Entry 7YPA (electron microscopy, 3.05 A resolution); this record covers chains D and E of the 9 polymer chains in the assembly.

[Chain D]
Protein: DNA-directed RNA polymerase subunit beta'
From: Escherichia coli K-12
Notes: EC 2.7.7.6
UniProt: P0A8T7 (RPOC_ECOLI); residue numbers follow UniProt; this construct covers 1-1407
Amino-acid sequence (1416 residues; row label = number of the first residue in the row):
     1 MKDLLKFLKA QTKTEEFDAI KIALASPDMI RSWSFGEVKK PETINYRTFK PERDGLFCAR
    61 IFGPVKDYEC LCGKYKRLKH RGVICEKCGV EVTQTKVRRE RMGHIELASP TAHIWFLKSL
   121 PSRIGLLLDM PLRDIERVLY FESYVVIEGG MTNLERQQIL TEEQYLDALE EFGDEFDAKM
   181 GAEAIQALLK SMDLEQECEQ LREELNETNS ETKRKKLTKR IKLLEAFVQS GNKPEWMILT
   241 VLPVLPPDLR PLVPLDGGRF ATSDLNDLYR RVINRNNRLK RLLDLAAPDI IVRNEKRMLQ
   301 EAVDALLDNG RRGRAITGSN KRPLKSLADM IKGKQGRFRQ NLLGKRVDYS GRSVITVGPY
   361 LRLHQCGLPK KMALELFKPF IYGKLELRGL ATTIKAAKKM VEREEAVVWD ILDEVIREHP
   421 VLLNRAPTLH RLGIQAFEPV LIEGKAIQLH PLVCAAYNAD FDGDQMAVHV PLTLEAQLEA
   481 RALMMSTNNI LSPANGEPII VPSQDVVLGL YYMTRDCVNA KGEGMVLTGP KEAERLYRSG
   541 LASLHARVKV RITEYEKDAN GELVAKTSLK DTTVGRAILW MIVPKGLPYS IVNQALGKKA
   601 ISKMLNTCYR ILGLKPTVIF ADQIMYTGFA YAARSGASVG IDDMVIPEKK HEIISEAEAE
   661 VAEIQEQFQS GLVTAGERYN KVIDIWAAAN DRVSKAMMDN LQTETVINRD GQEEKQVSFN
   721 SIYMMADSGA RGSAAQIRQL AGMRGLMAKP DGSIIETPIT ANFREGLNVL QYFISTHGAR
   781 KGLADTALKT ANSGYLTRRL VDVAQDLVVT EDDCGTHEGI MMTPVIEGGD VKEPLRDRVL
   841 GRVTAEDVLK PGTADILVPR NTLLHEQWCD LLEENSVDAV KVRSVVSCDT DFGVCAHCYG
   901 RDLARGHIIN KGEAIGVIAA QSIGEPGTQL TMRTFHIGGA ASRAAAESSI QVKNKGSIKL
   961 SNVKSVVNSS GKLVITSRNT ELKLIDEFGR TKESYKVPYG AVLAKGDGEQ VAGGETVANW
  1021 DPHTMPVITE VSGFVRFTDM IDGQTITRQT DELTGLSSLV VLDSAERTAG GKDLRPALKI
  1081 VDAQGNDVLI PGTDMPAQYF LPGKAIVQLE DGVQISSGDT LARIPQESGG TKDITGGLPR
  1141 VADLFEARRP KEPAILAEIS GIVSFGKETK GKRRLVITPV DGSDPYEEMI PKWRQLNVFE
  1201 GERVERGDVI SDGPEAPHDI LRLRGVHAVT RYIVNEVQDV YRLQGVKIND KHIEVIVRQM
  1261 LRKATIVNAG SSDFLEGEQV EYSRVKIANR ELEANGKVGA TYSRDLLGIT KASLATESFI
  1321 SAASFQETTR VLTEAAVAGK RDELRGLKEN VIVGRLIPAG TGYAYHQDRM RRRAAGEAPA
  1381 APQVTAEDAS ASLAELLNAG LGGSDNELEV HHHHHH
Disordered / not traced: 1-16, 935-947, 1127-1134, 1371-1416
Differences from the reference sequence: expression tag (1408-1416)
Swiss-Prot annotation at these positions:
  - binding site (Zn(2+)): Cys-70, Cys-72, Cys-85, Cys-88, Cys-814, Cys-888, Cys-895, Cys-898
  - binding site (Mg(2+)): Asp-460, Asp-462, Asp-464
  - modified residue: Lys-983 (N6-acetyllysine)
  - mutagenesis: Gln-504 (Q504P: Resistant to antibiotics salinamide A and B), Asn-690 (N690D: Resistant to antibiotics salinamide A and B), Met-697 (M697V: Resistant to antibiotics salinamide A and B), Ala-735 (A735T: Resistant to antibiotics salinamide A and B), Arg-738 (R738C/H/P/S: Resistant to antibiotics salinamide A and B), Ala-748 (A748E: Resistant to antibiotics salinamide A and B), Pro-758 (P758S/T: Resistant to antibiotics salinamide A and B), Phe-763 (F763C: Resistant to antibiotics salinamide A and B), Ser-775 (S775A: Resistant to antibiotics salinamide A and B), Ala-779 (A779T/V: Resistant to antibiotics salinamide A and B), Arg-780 (R780C: Resistant to antibiotics salinamide A and B), Gly-782 (G782A/C: Resistant to antibiotics salinamide A and B), 1 further mutagenesis entry in UniProt
Metal / ion sites: Zn2+ site 1: Cys-72, Cys-85, Cys-88; Mg2+: Asp-460, Asp-462, Asp-464; Zn2+ site 2: Cys-814, Cys-888, Cys-895, Cys-898

[Chain E]
Protein: DNA-directed RNA polymerase subunit omega
From: Escherichia coli K-12
Notes: EC 2.7.7.6
UniProt: P0A800 (RPOZ_ECOLI); residues 1-91 here = UniProt positions 1-91
Amino-acid sequence (91 residues; row label = number of the first residue in the row):
     1 MARVTVQDAV EKIGNRFDLV LVAARRARQM QVGGKDPLVP EENDKTTVIA LREIEEGLIN
    61 NQILDVRERQ EQQEQEAAEL QAVTAIAEGR R
Disordered / not traced: 1, 76-91

[How chain D and chain E interact]
Pairs across the interface (35; chain D residue first):
  His-364(D) / Val-4(E)
  Glu-414(D) / Lys-45(E)
  Arg-417(D) / Glu-42(E)
  Arg-417(D) / Asn-43(E)  hydrogen bond (side chain-backbone)
  Arg-417(D) / Asp-44(E)  salt bridge
  Glu-418(D) / Ala-2(E)
  Glu-418(D) / Asp-44(E)
  Glu-418(D) / Lys-45(E)  hydrogen bond (side chain-backbone)
  Glu-418(D) / Val-48(E)
  Leu-474(D) / Ala-27(E)  hydrophobic
  Leu-474(D) / Arg-28(E)
  Leu-474(D) / Gln-31(E)
  Glu-475(D) / Val-20(E)
  Glu-475(D) / Ala-24(E)
  Glu-475(D) / Arg-28(E)  salt bridge
  Leu-478(D) / Val-20(E)
  Leu-478(D) / Ala-23(E)
  Leu-478(D) / Ala-24(E)
  Leu-478(D) / Thr-47(E)
  Glu-479(D) / Val-20(E)
  Arg-481(D) / Arg-3(E)  hydrogen bond (side chain-backbone)
  Arg-481(D) / Leu-51(E)
  Ala-482(D) / Arg-16(E)
  Leu-483(D) / Arg-16(E)
  Leu-483(D) / Phe-17(E)  hydrophobic
  Thr-487(D) / Val-4(E)  hydrogen bond (side chain-backbone)
  Leu-614(D) / Gln-7(E)
  Lys-615(D) / Thr-5(E)
  Lys-615(D) / Asp-8(E)  salt bridge
  Arg-905(D) / Arg-16(E)
  Asn-910(D) / Asn-15(E)
  Glu-913(D) / Phe-17(E)
  Gly-1360(D) / Phe-17(E)
  Thr-1361(D) / Phe-17(E)
  Ala-1364(D) / Leu-21(E)  hydrophobic
Also at the interface, not in a pair above, chain D (26 interface residues in all): Val-415, Gln-477, Met-485, Asn-488, Lys-911, Gly-912
Also at the interface, not in a pair above, chain E (25 interface residues in all): Val-6, Thr-46

[Summary]
Chain D and chain E form an interface of 26 and 25 residues respectively; the contacts include 4 hydrogen
bonds and 3 salt bridges. Polar pairs include Arg-417(D)/Asp-44(E), Glu-475(D)/Arg-28(E) and
Lys-615(D)/Asp-8(E).
Here chain D is DNA-directed RNA polymerase subunit beta' and chain E is DNA-directed RNA polymerase subunit
omega, both from Escherichia coli K-12. Entry 7YPA (Cryo-EM structure of Escherichia coli hairpin-nucleation
complex of transcription termination (TTC-hairpin)) was determined by electron microscopy, deposited together
with 7YP9 and 7YPB.
